PDB entry 8E3Y | electron microscopy, 2.30 A resolution | chains A and B of the 6 polymer chains in the assembly

Chain A:
Molecule: Guanine nucleotide-binding protein G(s) subunit alpha isoforms short
From: Homo sapiens
Reference sequence: P63092 (GNAS2_HUMAN); residues 1-394 here = UniProt positions 1-394
Chain sequence (394 residues; each row starts with the number of its first residue):
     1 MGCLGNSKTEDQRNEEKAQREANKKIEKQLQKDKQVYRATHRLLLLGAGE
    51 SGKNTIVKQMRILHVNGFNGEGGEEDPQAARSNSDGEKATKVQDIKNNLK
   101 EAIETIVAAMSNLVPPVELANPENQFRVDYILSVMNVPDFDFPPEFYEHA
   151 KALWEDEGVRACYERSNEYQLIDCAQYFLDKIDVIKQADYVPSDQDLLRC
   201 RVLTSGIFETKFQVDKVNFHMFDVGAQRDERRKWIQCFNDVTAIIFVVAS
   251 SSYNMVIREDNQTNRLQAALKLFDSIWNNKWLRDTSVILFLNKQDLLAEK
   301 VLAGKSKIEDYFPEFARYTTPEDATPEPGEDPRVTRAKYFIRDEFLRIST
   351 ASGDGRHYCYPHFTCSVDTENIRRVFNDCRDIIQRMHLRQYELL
Disordered / not traced: 1-11, 62-204, 252-263, 301-307
Construct notes: conflict Asn54 (Ser in P63092), Ala226 (Gly in P63092), Ala268 (Glu in P63092), Lys271 (Asn in P63092), Asp274 (Lys in P63092), Lys280 (Arg in P63092), Asp284 (Thr in P63092), Thr285 (Ile in P63092), Ser366 (Ala in P63092)

Chain B:
Molecule: Guanine nucleotide-binding protein G(I)/G(S)/G(T) subunit beta-1
From: Homo sapiens
Reference sequence: P62873 (GBB1_HUMAN); residue numbers follow UniProt; this construct covers 2-340
Chain sequence (350 residues; row label = number of the first residue in the row; numbers below 1 keep their minus sign (Met-9 is residue -9)):
    -9 MHHHHHHGSSGSELDQLRQEAEQLKNQIRDARKACADATLSQITNNIDPV
    41 GRIQMRTRRTLRGHLAKIYAMHWGTDSRLLVSASQDGKLIIWDSYTTNKV
    91 HAIPLRSSWVMTCAYAPSGNYVACGGLDNICSIYNLKTREGNVRVSRELA
   141 GHTGYLSCCRFLDDNQIVTSSGDTTCALWDIETGQQTTTFTGHTGDVMSL
   191 SLAPDTRLFVSGACDASAKLWDVREGMCRQTFTGHESDINAICFFPNGNA
   241 FATGSDDATCRLFDLRADQELMTYSHDNIICGITSVSFSKSGRLLLAGYD
   291 DFNCNVWDALKADRAGVLAGHDNRVSCLGVTDDGMAVATGSWDSFLKIWN
Disordered / not traced: -9 to 2
Construct notes: expression tag (-9 to 1)
Swiss-Prot annotation at these positions:
  - modified residue: Ser2 (N-acetylserine), His266 (Phosphohistidine)
  - natural variant: Leu30 (L30F: In MRD42; uncertain significance), Arg52 (R52G: In MRD42), Gly64 (G64V: In MRD42), Asp76 (D76E: In MRD42; D76G: In MRD42), Gly77 (G77S: In MRD42), Lys78 (K78R: In MRD42), Ile80 (I80N: In MRD42; I80T: In MRD42), His91 (H91R: In MRD42; uncertain significance), Ala92 (A92T: In MRD42), Pro94 (P94S: In MRD42), Leu95 (L95P: In MRD42), Arg96 (R96L: In MRD42), 5 further natural variant entries in UniProt

Chain A / chain B interface:
Residue-residue contacts (60; chain A residue first):
  Glu16(A) with Thr86(B); Asn88(B), hydrogen bond
  Gln19(A) with Asp83(B), hydrogen bond; Thr86(B), hydrogen bond; Asn88(B), hydrogen bond
  Asn23(A) with Asn88(B); Lys89(B), hydrogen bond (side chain-backbone)
  Ile26(A) with Lys89(B); Val90(B); His91(B); Ala92(B), hydrophobic
  Glu27(A) with Lys89(B), salt bridge
  Leu30(A) with Gly53(B); Lys89(B)
  Asp33(A) with Leu55(B); Lys78(B), salt bridge
  Lys34(A) with Leu55(B)
  Tyr37(A) with Leu55(B), hydrophobic; Ala56(B)
  Arg38(A) with Leu55(B), hydrogen bond (side chain-backbone)
  Gly206(A) with Leu117(B); Asp118(B); Asn119(B)
  Ile207(A) with Trp99(B); Leu117(B)
  Phe222(A) with Trp99(B)
  Ala226(A) with Asn119(B), hydrogen bond (backbone-side chain); Thr143(B)
  Gln227(A) with Leu117(B), hydrogen bond (side chain-backbone); Asn119(B), hydrogen bond; Tyr145(B), hydrogen bond (side chain-backbone)
  Arg228(A) with Gly162(B), hydrogen bond (side chain-backbone); Asp163(B); Thr164(B); Asp186(B), salt bridge
  Glu230(A) with Asp186(B)
  Arg232(A) with Cys204(B); Asp228(B), salt bridge
  Lys233(A) with Tyr145(B); Met188(B); Cys204(B); Asp228(B), salt bridge; Asn230(B), hydrogen bond; Asp246(B), salt bridge
  Trp234(A) with Leu117(B), hydrophobic; Tyr145(B)
  Gln236(A) with Arg314(B), hydrogen bond
  Cys237(A) with Lys57(B), hydrogen bond (backbone-side chain); Tyr59(B), hydrogen bond; Gln75(B); Trp99(B); Met101(B), hydrophobic
  Phe238(A) with Trp99(B), hydrophobic; Leu117(B), hydrophobic
  Asn239(A) with Lys57(B), hydrogen bond; Trp332(B)
  Asp240(A) with Lys57(B), salt bridge
  Trp281(A) with Asp290(B); Arg314(B); Trp332(B), hydrophobic
Interface residues without a listed pair, chain A (30 interface residues in all): Arg20, Ala22, Val241, Lys280
Interface residues without a listed pair, chain B (37 interface residues in all): Asp76, Ile80, Ser97, Gly144

In short:
The interface between chain A and chain B involves 30 residues on one side and 37 on the other; the contacts
include 16 hydrogen bonds and 7 salt bridges. Polar contacts include Glu27(A)-Lys89(B), Asp33(A)-Lys78(B) and
Arg228(A)-Asp186(B).
Chain A is Guanine nucleotide-binding protein G(s) subunit alpha isoforms short and chain B is Guanine
nucleotide-binding protein G(I)/G(S)/G(T) subunit beta-1, both from Homo sapiens; the structure, Cryo-EM
structure of the VPAC1R-PACAP27-Gs complex, was determined by electron microscopy (same publication as 8E3X
and 8E3Z).
